PDB entry 7ZWO | X-ray diffraction, 1.39 A resolution | chains A and B

== Chain A ==
Name: B-cell lymphoma 6 protein
Organism: Homo sapiens
Reference sequence: P41182 (BCL6_HUMAN); numbering as in UniProt (aligned over 5-129)
Amino-acid sequence (128 residues; each row starts with the number of its first residue):
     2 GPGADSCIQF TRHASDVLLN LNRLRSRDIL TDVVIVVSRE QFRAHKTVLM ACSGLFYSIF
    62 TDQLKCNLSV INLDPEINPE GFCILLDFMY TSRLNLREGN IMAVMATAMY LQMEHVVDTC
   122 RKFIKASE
Unresolved in the structure: 2-4
Construct notes: expression tag (2-4)
Swiss-Prot annotation at these positions:
  - mutagenesis: Asn21 (N21K: Abolishes interaction with NCOR2 and HDAC2, no effect on interaction with CTBP1 and transcriptional autoinhibition; when associated with A-116 and 376-Q--Q-379), Ser59 (S59A: Abolished ubiquitination by the SCF(FBXL17) complex), His116 (H116A: Abolishes interaction with NCOR2 and HDAC2, no effect on interaction with CTBP1 and transcriptional autoinhibition; when associated with K-21 and 376-Q--Q-379)
Ligand contacts: KCB ((5S,7R)-5-(4-chlorophenyl)-7-(2,3,4-trimethoxyphenyl)-4,5,6,7-tetrahydro-[1,2,4]triazolo[1,5-a]pyrimidine): Asn21, Arg24, Leu25, Met51, Ala52, Cys53, Ser54, Gly55, Tyr58, Gln113, Met114, Glu115
What the authors report for this chain:
  - binding site for KCB: Asn21, Met51, Cys53 to Gly55, Tyr58

== Chain B ==
Name: Ala-trp-val-ile-pro-ala
Amino-acid sequence (6 residues; row label = number of the first residue in the row; numbering starts at 0):
     0 AWVIPA

== How chain A and chain B interact ==
Contacting residue pairs (11; chain A residue first):
  Cys8(A) with Pro4(B)
  Ile9(A) with Trp1(B), hydrophobic; Val2(B)
  Gln10(A) with Ala0(B); Trp1(B); Val2(B), hydrogen bond (backbone-backbone); Pro4(B)
  Phe11(A) with Ala0(B); Trp1(B)
  Thr12(A) with Ala0(B), hydrogen bond (backbone-backbone); Val2(B)
Interface residues without a listed pair, chain B (5 interface residues in all): Ile3

== Summary ==
The chain A/chain B interface involves 5 residues from each chain, with 2 hydrogen bonds. Backbone hydrogen
bonds pair Gln10(A)-Val2(B) and Thr12(A)-Ala0(B). Bound to chain A: compound KCB. From UniProt: 3 mutagenesis
sites on chain A. The paper reports a binding site for KCB at Asn21(A), Met51(A) and Cys53(A) among others.
Here chain A is B-cell lymphoma 6 protein (Homo sapiens) and chain B is Ala-trp-val-ile-pro-ala. Entry 7ZWO
(Crystal structure of human BCL6 BTB domain in complex with compound 2) was determined by X-ray diffraction,
deposited together with 7ZWN, 7ZWP, 7ZWR, 7ZWS, 7ZWU, 7ZWV and 3 further entries.
